Entry 2IHU (X-ray diffraction, 2.05 A resolution); this record covers chains A and D of the 4 polymer chains in the assembly.

[Chain A (and D)]
Name: Carboxyethylarginine synthase
From: Streptomyces clavuligerus
Notes: EC 2.5.1.66; chain D of this document is another copy of the same molecule, construct and numbering; everything in this record applies to it too
UniProt: Q9LCV9 (Q9LCV9_STRCL); residue numbers follow UniProt; this construct covers 1-573
Amino-acid sequence (573 residues; row label = number of the first residue in the row):
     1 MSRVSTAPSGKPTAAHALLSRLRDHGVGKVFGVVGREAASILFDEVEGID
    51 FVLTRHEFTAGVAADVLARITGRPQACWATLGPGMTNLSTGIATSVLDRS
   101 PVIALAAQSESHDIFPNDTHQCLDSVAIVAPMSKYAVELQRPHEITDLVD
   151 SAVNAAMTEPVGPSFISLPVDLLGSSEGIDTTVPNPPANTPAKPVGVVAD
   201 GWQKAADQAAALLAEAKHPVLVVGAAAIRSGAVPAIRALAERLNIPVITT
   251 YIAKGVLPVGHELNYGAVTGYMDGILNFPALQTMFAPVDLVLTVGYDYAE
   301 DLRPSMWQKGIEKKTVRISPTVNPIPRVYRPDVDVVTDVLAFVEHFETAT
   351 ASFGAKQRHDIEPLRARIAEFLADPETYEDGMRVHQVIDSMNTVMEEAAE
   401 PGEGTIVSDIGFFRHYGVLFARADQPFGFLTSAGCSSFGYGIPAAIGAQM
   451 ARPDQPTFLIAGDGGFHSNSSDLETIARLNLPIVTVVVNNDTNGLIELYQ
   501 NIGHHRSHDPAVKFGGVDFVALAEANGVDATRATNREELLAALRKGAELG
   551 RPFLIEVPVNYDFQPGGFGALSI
Disordered / not traced: 1-10, 573 (chain D: 1-10, 562-573)
Curated features (UniProtKB/Swiss-Prot):
  - binding site (substrate): Tyr271, Asp301, Arg414, His415, Leu571
  - binding site (thiamine diphosphate): Ile410 to Phe413, Ser436 to Phe438, Gly464, Gly465, Asn490 to Leu495, Tyr561
  - binding site (Mg(2+)): Asp463, Asn490, Thr492
Metal / ion sites: K+: Glu396, Ala399; Mg2+: Asp463, Asn490, Thr492 (together with TP9)
Ligand contacts:
  - d(-)-tartaric acid (TAR): Tyr271, Ile410, Arg414, His415, Ser436, Leu495, Tyr499
  - TP9 ((3Z)-4-{[(4-amino-2-methylpyrimidin-5-yl)methyl]amino}-3-mercaptopent-3-en-1-yl trihydrogen diphosphate), molecule 1: Val33, Val34, Gly35, Glu57, Thr80, Pro83, Gly84, Asn87, Gln121
  - TP9, molecule 2: Ile410, Gly411, Phe412, Phe413, Ser436, Ser437, Phe438, Gly462, Asp463, Gly464, Gly465, Asn490, Thr492, Asn493, Gly494, Leu495, Ile496, Tyr561

[How chain A and chain D interact]
Contacting residue pairs (8):
  Ser111(A) with Arg141(D), hydrogen bond (backbone-side chain)
  His112(A) with Arg141(D); Glu144(D)
  Glu138(A) with Gln140(D)
  Gln140(A) with Gln140(D), hydrogen bond
  Arg141(A) with Ser111(D), hydrogen bond (side chain-backbone); His112(D)
  Glu144(A) with His112(D)
Other interface residues (no listed pair), chain D (6 interface residues in all): Glu138

[Summary]
Chain A and chain D each contribute 6 residues to their interface, with 3 hydrogen bonds. Among the polar
pairs are Ser111(A)-Arg141(D) and Gln140(A)-Gln140(D). Bound to chain A: compound TP9 and d(-)-tartaric acid.
Both chains are Carboxyethylarginine synthase (Streptomyces clavuligerus). Entry 2IHU (Carboxyethylarginine
synthase from Streptomyces clavuligerus: putative reaction intermediate complex) was determined by X-ray
diffraction, deposited together with 2IHT and 2IHV.
